1X6Z - chain A; structure by X-ray diffraction, 0.78 A resolution.

# Chain A
Protein: Fimbrial protein
From: Pseudomonas aeruginosa
UniProt: P02973 (FMPA_PSEAE); residues 29-144 here correspond to UniProt positions 35-150 (UniProt number = residue number + 6)
Sequence (123 residues; row label = number of the first residue in the row):
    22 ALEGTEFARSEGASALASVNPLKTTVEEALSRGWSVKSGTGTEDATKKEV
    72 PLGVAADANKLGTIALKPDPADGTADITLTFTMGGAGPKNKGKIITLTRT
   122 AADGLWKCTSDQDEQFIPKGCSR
Not modelled in the structure: 22-24
Construct notes: cloning artifact (22-28)
Disulfides: Cys129-Cys142

# Overview
Chain A is Fimbrial protein (Pseudomonas aeruginosa); the structure, Structure 1: cryocooled crystal structure
of the truncated pak pilin from Pseudomonas aeruginosa at 0.78A resolution, was determined by X-ray
diffraction together with 1X6X, 1X6Y, 1X6P, 1X6Q and 1X6R from the same study.
